PDB entry 1MDA | X-ray diffraction, 2.50 A resolution | chains H and M of the 6 polymer chains in the assembly

[Chain H]
Name: Methylamine dehydrogenase (heavy subunit)
Organism: Paracoccus denitrificans
Notes: EC 1.4.99.3
Amino-acid sequence (368 residues; row label = number of the first residue in the row):
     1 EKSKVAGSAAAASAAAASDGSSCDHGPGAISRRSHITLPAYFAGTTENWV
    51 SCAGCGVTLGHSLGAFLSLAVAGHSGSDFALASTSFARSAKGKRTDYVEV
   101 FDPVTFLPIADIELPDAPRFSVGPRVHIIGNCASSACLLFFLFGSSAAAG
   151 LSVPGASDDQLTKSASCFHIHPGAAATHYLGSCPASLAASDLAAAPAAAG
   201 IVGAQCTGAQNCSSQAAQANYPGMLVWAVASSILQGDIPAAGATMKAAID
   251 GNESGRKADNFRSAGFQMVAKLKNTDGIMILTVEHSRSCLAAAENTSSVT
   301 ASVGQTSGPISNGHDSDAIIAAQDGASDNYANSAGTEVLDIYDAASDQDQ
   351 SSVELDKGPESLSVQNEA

[Chain M]
Name: Methylamine dehydrogenase (light subunit)
Organism: Paracoccus denitrificans
Notes: EC 1.4.99.3
Amino-acid sequence (121 residues; row label = number of the first residue in the row):
     7 VDPRAKWQPQDNDIQACDYWRHCSIAGNICDCSAGSLTSCPPGTLVASGS
    57 WVGSCYNPPDPNKYITAYRDCCGYNVSGRCACLNTEGELPVYNKDANDII
   107 WCFGGEDGMTYHCSISPVSGA
Disulfide bonds: Cys-23/Cys-88, Cys-29/Cys-61, Cys-36/Cys-119, Cys-38/Cys-86, Cys-46/Cys-77, Cys-78/Cys-108
Glycans and other covalent adducts: covalent link Trp-57/Trp-107
Modified positions: Trp-57 (2-amino-3-(6,7-dioxo-6,7-dihydro-1H-indol-3-yl)-propionic acid; TRQ)
Sequence notes: conflict Trp-57 (Trp51 in A44544)

[Interface between chain H and chain M]
Pairs across the interface - 49 pairs, chain H then chain M:
  Glu-1(H) / Asp-19(M)
  Glu-1(H) / Gln-21(M)
  Ser-3(H) / Asp-19(M)
  Ser-3(H) / Ile-20(M)
  Ser-3(H) / Gln-21(M)
  Lys-4(H) / Asn-18(M)
  Lys-4(H) / Asp-19(M)
  Ala-6(H) / Asp-19(M)
  Ala-6(H) / Ile-20(M)  hydrophobic
  Ala-9(H) / Tyr-25(M)
  Ala-10(H) / Asp-17(M)
  Asp-19(H) / Arg-27(M)  salt bridge
  Asp-19(H) / Thr-44(M)
  Asp-19(H) / Pro-123(M)
  Asp-19(H) / Val-124(M)  hydrogen bond (side chain-backbone)
  Ser-21(H) / Thr-44(M)
  Ser-21(H) / Arg-75(M)  hydrogen bond
  Ser-21(H) / Ile-121(M)
  Ser-22(H) / Ser-45(M)  hydrogen bond (backbone-side chain)
  Ser-22(H) / Cys-46(M)  hydrogen bond (backbone-backbone)
  Cys-23(H) / Cys-46(M)
  Cys-23(H) / Thr-50(M)  hydrogen bond (side chain-backbone)
  Cys-23(H) / Val-52(M)  hydrophobic
  Asp-24(H) / Ala-40(M)
  Asp-24(H) / Ser-45(M)
  Asp-24(H) / Cys-46(M)  hydrogen bond (backbone-backbone)
  Asp-24(H) / Pro-48(M)
  Gly-26(H) / Pro-48(M)
  Glu-47(H) / Val-82(M)
  Glu-47(H) / Ser-83(M)
  Trp-49(H) / Ser-83(M)
  Trp-49(H) / Arg-85(M)
  Thr-58(H) / Ala-40(M)  hydrogen bond (backbone-backbone)
  Leu-59(H) / Ala-40(M)
  Leu-59(H) / Pro-48(M)
  Gly-60(H) / Ala-40(M)
  His-61(H) / Ser-39(M)
  His-61(H) / Tyr-80(M)  hydrogen bond (backbone-side chain)
  His-61(H) / Ser-83(M)  hydrogen bond (side chain-backbone)
  Leu-63(H) / Tyr-80(M)  hydrophobic
  Leu-63(H) / Asn-81(M)
  Thr-105(H) / Pro-48(M)
  Thr-105(H) / Gly-49(M)  hydrogen bond (backbone-backbone)
  Phe-106(H) / Pro-48(M)  hydrophobic
  Leu-107(H) / Gly-49(M)
  Val-353(H) / Arg-85(M)  hydrogen bond (backbone-side chain)
  Glu-354(H) / Arg-85(M)
  Glu-354(H) / Cys-86(M)
  Asp-356(H) / Gly-84(M)
Interface residues without a listed pair, chain H (32 interface residues in all): Val-5, Ser-18, His-25, Thr-45, Ser-62, Val-104, Leu-355
Interface residues without a listed pair, chain M (34 interface residues in all): Cys-38, Gly-41, Ser-42, Leu-43, Pro-47, Gly-79, His-118

[Overview]
Chain H and chain M form an interface of 32 and 34 residues respectively, with 11 hydrogen bonds and 1 salt
bridge. Polar pairs include Asp-19(H)/Arg-27(M), Asp-19(H)/Val-124(M) and Ser-21(H)/Arg-75(M).
Chain H is Methylamine dehydrogenase (heavy subunit) and chain M is Methylamine dehydrogenase (light subunit),
both from Paracoccus denitrificans; the structure, Crystal structure of an electron-transfer complex between
methylamine dehydrogenase and amicyanin, was determined by X-ray diffraction.
